PDB entry 6NBI | electron microscopy, 4.00 A resolution | chains R and P of the 6 polymer chains in the assembly

== Chain R ==
Molecule: Parathyroid hormone/parathyroid hormone-related peptide receptor
From: Homo sapiens
UniProt: Q03431 (PTH1R_HUMAN); numbering as in UniProt (aligned over 27-502)
Chain sequence (478 residues; each row starts with the number of its first residue):
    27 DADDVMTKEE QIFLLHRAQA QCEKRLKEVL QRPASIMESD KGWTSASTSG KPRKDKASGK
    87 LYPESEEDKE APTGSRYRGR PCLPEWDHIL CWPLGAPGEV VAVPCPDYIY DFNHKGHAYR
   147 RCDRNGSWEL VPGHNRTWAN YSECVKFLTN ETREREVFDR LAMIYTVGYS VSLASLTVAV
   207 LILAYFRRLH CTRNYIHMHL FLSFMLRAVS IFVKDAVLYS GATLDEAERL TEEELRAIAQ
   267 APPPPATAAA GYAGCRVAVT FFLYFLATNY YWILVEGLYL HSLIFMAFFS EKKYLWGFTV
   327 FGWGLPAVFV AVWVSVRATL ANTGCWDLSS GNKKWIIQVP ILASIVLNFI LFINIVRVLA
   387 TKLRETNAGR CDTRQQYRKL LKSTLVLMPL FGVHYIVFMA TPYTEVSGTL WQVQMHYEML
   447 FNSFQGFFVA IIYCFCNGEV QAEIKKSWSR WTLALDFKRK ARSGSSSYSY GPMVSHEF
Disordered / not traced: 27-31, 54-105, 157-162, 251-272, 396-398, 484-504
Disulfides: Cys48-Cys117, Cys108-Cys148, Cys131-Cys170, Cys281-Cys351
Differences from the reference sequence: engineered mutation Ala188 (Gly in Q03431); expression tag (503-504)
Reported in the primary citation:
  - disease-associated variants - H223R: increased signaling (citing earlier work)

== Chain P ==
Molecule: Long-acting parathyroid hormone analog
From: Homo sapiens
Chain sequence (36 residues; row label = number of the first residue in the row):
     1 AVAEIQLMHQ RAKWIQDARR RAFLHKLIAE IHTAEI
Disordered / not traced: 31-36

== Chain R / chain P interface ==
Residue-residue contacts (53; chain R residue first):
  Met32(R) - Gln16(P)  hydrogen bond
  Thr33(R) - Gln16(P)
  Lys34(R) - Arg19(P)
  Gln37(R) - Arg19(P)
  Gln37(R) - Arg20(P)
  Ile38(R) - Arg19(P)
  His114(R) - Phe23(P)
  Ile115(R) - Phe23(P)  hydrophobic
  Ile135(R) - Arg20(P)
  Asp137(R) - Asp17(P)
  Phe138(R) - Leu24(P)  hydrophobic
  Tyr167(R) - His25(P)  hydrogen bond
  Val171(R) - Leu24(P)  hydrophobic
  Leu174(R) - Arg21(P)
  Glu177(R) - Trp14(P)
  Glu177(R) - Asp17(P)
  Glu177(R) - Arg21(P)  salt bridge
  Thr178(R) - Arg21(P)
  Arg181(R) - Trp14(P)
  Phe184(R) - Leu7(P)  hydrophobic
  Phe184(R) - Arg11(P)
  Tyr191(R) - Arg11(P)  hydrogen bond
  Tyr195(R) - Glu4(P)  hydrogen bond
  Arg233(R) - Glu4(P)  salt bridge
  Ile237(R) - Glu4(P)
  Leu244(R) - Arg11(P)
  Phe288(R) - Met8(P)  hydrophobic
  Leu292(R) - Glu4(P)
  Leu292(R) - Ile5(P)  hydrophobic
  Tyr296(R) - Val2(P)  hydrophobic
  Asp353(R) - His9(P)
  Asp353(R) - Ala12(P)
  Leu354(R) - Gln16(P)
  Ser355(R) - His9(P)
  Gln364(R) - Ala1(P)
  Gln364(R) - Val2(P)  hydrogen bond (side chain-backbone)
  Gln364(R) - Ile5(P)
  Ile367(R) - Val2(P)  hydrophobic
  Leu368(R) - Ala1(P)  hydrophobic
  Met425(R) - Ala1(P)  hydrogen bond (backbone-backbone)
  Tyr429(R) - Ala1(P)
  Tyr429(R) - Gln6(P)
  Thr430(R) - Gln10(P)
  Val432(R) - Gln10(P)
  Trp437(R) - Gln10(P)
  Gln440(R) - Gln6(P)  hydrogen bond
  Met441(R) - Ala3(P)
  Met441(R) - Leu7(P)  hydrophobic
  Glu444(R) - Ala3(P)
  Met445(R) - Ala3(P)  hydrophobic
  Met445(R) - Glu4(P)
  Met445(R) - Leu7(P)  hydrophobic
  Asn448(R) - Ala3(P)
Interface residues without a listed pair, chain R (47 interface residues in all): Tyr134, Val285, Lys360, Phe424, Ala426, Thr427
Interface residues without a listed pair, chain P (22 interface residues in all): Ala18

== Summary ==
The interface between chain R and chain P involves 47 residues on one side and 22 on the other; the contacts
include 7 hydrogen bonds and 2 salt bridges. Polar contacts include Glu177(R)-Arg21(P), Arg233(R)-Glu4(P) and
Met32(R)-Gln16(P). The paper reports that H223R of chain R increases signaling.
Here chain R is Parathyroid hormone/parathyroid hormone-related peptide receptor and chain P is Long-acting
parathyroid hormone analog, both from Homo sapiens. Entry 6NBI (Cryo-EM structure of parathyroid hormone
receptor type 1 in complex with a long-acting parathyroid hormone analog ...) was determined by electron
microscopy, deposited together with 6NBF and 6NBH.
